1FEN - chain A; structure by X-ray diffraction, 1.90 A resolution.

Chain A:
Protein: Retinol binding protein
From: Bos taurus
UniProtKB: P18902 (RETBP_BOVIN); residues 1-183 here = UniProt positions 1-183
Sequence (183 residues; numbered 1 to 183; the number before each row is that of its first residue):
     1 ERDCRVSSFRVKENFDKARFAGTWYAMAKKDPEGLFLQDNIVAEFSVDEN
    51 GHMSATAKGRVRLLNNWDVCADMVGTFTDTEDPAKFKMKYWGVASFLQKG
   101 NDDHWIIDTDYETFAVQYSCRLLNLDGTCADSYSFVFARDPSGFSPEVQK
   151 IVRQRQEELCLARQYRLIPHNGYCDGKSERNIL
Unresolved in the structure: 178-183
Residues lining bound ligands: all-trans axerophthene (AZE): Leu-35, Phe-36, Leu-37, Ala-43, Phe-45, Ala-55, Ala-57, Val-61, Met-73, Val-74, Gly-75, Phe-77, Met-88, Tyr-90, Leu-97, Gln-98, His-104, Gln-117, Tyr-133, Phe-135, Phe-137

In short:
Chain A binds all-trans axerophthene.
Chain A is Retinol binding protein (Bos taurus); the structure, Crystallographic studies on complexes between
retinoids and plasma retinol-binding protein, was determined by X-ray diffraction, deposited together with
1FEL and 1FEM.
